8ABM - chains C and N of the 20 polymer chains in the assembly; structure by electron microscopy, 2.80 A resolution.

# Chain C (and N)
Protein: Cytochrome b
From: Yarrowia lipolytica
Notes: chain N of this document is another copy of the same molecule, construct and numbering; everything in this record applies to it too
Reference sequence: Q9B6D0 (CYB_YARLI); residue numbers follow UniProt; this construct covers 1-385
Sequence (385 residues; numbered 1 to 385; the number before each row is that of its first residue):
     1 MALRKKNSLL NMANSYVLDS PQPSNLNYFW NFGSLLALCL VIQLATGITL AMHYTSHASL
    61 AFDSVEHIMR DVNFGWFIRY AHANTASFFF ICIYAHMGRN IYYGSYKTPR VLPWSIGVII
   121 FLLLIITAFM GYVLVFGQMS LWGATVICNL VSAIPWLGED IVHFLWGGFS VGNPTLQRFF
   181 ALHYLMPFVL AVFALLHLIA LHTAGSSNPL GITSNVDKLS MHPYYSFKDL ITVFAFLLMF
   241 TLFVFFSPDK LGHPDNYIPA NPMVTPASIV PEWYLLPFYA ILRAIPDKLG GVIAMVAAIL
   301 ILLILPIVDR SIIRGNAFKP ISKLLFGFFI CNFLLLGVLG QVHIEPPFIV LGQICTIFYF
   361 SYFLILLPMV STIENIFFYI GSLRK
Unresolved in the structure: 384-385
Ion coordination: heme Fe site 1: His82, His183; heme Fe site 2: His96, His197
Ligand contacts:
  - heme (HEM), molecule 1: Trp30, Gly33, Ser34, Leu36, Ala37, Leu40, Phe89, Ile93, His96, Met97, Arg99, Asn100, Ser105, Arg110, Pro113, Trp114, Gly117, Val118, Ile120, Phe121, Leu190, Ala194, His197, Leu198, Leu201, Ser206, Ser207
  - heme (HEM), molecule 2: Leu40, Gln43, Leu44, Gly47, Ile48, Leu50, Ala51, Tyr54, Val65, Arg79, His82, Ala83, Ala86, Phe89, Leu124, Thr127, Ala128, Gly131, Tyr132, Leu134, Val135, Phe180, His183, Tyr184, Pro187, Leu190, Tyr274
  - 1,2-diacyl-sn-glycero-3-phosphocholine (PC1): Asn27, Phe29, Tyr94, Ala95, Gly98, Arg99, Tyr102, Tyr103, Pro209, Leu210, Ala317, Lys323, Phe326, Gly327, Ile330, Cys331, Phe333
  - phosphatidylethanolamine (PTY), molecule 1: Ser34, Ala37, Leu38, His222, Pro223, Ser226, Phe227, Asp229, Leu230, Val233, Phe234
  - phosphatidylethanolamine (PTY), molecule 2: Ile42, Phe74, Phe77, Phe234, Leu237, Phe240, Phe245
UniProt features mapped onto this chain:
  - binding site (heme b): His82, His96, His183, His197
  - binding site (a ubiquinone): His202

# How chain C and chain N interact
Contacting residue pairs (49):
  Asn7(C) - Leu112(N)
  Ser8(C) - Ile199(N)
  Ser8(C) - Ala200(N)
  Ser8(C) - Thr203(N)
  Leu9(C) - Leu112(N)  hydrophobic
  Leu9(C) - Ile116(N)  hydrophobic
  Leu9(C) - Ile199(N)  hydrophobic
  Met12(C) - Ile199(N)  hydrophobic
  Ile48(C) - Leu185(N)  hydrophobic
  Ala51(C) - Ala181(N)  hydrophobic
  Met52(C) - Gln177(N)
  Met52(C) - Arg178(N)
  Met52(C) - Ala181(N)  hydrophobic
  Met52(C) - Leu182(N)  hydrophobic
  His53(C) - Gln177(N)
  Tyr54(C) - Ser56(N)
  Tyr54(C) - Gln177(N)
  Thr55(C) - Thr55(N)
  Thr55(C) - His57(N)
  Thr55(C) - Gln177(N)  hydrogen bond
  Ser56(C) - Tyr54(N)
  His57(C) - Thr55(N)
  His57(C) - Leu60(N)
  Leu60(C) - Leu60(N)  hydrophobic
  Leu112(C) - Asn7(N)
  Leu112(C) - Leu9(N)  hydrophobic
  Ile116(C) - Leu9(N)  hydrophobic
  Gln177(C) - Met52(N)
  Gln177(C) - His53(N)
  Gln177(C) - Tyr54(N)
  Gln177(C) - Thr55(N)  hydrogen bond
  Arg178(C) - Met52(N)
  Phe180(C) - Phe180(N)  hydrophobic
  Ala181(C) - Ala51(N)  hydrophobic
  Ala181(C) - Met52(N)  hydrophobic
  Ala181(C) - Tyr184(N)  hydrogen bond (backbone-side chain)
  Leu182(C) - Met52(N)  hydrophobic
  Tyr184(C) - Ala181(N)  hydrogen bond (side chain-backbone)
  Tyr184(C) - Tyr184(N)  hydrophobic
  Tyr184(C) - Leu185(N)
  Leu185(C) - Ile48(N)  hydrophobic
  Leu185(C) - Tyr184(N)
  Leu185(C) - Phe188(N)  hydrophobic
  Phe188(C) - Leu185(N)  hydrophobic
  Ile199(C) - Ser8(N)
  Ile199(C) - Leu9(N)  hydrophobic
  Ile199(C) - Met12(N)  hydrophobic
  Ala200(C) - Ser8(N)
  Thr203(C) - Ser8(N)
Also at the interface, not in a pair above, chain C (27 interface residues in all): Leu196
Also at the interface, not in a pair above, chain N (27 interface residues in all): Leu196

# Summary
Chain C and chain N each contribute 27 residues to their interface; the contacts include 4 hydrogen bonds.
Polar pairs include Thr55(C)-Gln177(N) and Ala181(C)-Tyr184(N). Ligands of chain C: heme,
1,2-diacyl-sn-glycero-3-phosphocholine and phosphatidylethanolamine.
Both chains are Cytochrome b (Yarrowia lipolytica). Entry 8ABM (Complex III2 from Yarrowia lipolytica, apo,
b-position) was determined by electron microscopy, deposited together with 8AB6, 8AB7, 8AB8, 8AB9, 8ABA, 8ABB
and 11 further entries.
